PDB entry 6EYD | electron microscopy, 4.22 A resolution (low resolution: residue-level contacts below are approximate; hydrogen-bond / salt-bridge calls are withheld) | chains D and E of the 6 polymer chains in the assembly

[Chain D]
Protein: DNA-directed RNA polymerase subunit beta'
Organism: Mycobacterium smegmatis (strain ATCC 700084 / mc(2)155)
Notes: EC 2.7.7.6
Reference sequence: A0QS66 (RPOC_MYCS2); residue numbers follow UniProt; this construct covers 2-1317
Sequence (1325 residues; each row starts with the number of its first residue):
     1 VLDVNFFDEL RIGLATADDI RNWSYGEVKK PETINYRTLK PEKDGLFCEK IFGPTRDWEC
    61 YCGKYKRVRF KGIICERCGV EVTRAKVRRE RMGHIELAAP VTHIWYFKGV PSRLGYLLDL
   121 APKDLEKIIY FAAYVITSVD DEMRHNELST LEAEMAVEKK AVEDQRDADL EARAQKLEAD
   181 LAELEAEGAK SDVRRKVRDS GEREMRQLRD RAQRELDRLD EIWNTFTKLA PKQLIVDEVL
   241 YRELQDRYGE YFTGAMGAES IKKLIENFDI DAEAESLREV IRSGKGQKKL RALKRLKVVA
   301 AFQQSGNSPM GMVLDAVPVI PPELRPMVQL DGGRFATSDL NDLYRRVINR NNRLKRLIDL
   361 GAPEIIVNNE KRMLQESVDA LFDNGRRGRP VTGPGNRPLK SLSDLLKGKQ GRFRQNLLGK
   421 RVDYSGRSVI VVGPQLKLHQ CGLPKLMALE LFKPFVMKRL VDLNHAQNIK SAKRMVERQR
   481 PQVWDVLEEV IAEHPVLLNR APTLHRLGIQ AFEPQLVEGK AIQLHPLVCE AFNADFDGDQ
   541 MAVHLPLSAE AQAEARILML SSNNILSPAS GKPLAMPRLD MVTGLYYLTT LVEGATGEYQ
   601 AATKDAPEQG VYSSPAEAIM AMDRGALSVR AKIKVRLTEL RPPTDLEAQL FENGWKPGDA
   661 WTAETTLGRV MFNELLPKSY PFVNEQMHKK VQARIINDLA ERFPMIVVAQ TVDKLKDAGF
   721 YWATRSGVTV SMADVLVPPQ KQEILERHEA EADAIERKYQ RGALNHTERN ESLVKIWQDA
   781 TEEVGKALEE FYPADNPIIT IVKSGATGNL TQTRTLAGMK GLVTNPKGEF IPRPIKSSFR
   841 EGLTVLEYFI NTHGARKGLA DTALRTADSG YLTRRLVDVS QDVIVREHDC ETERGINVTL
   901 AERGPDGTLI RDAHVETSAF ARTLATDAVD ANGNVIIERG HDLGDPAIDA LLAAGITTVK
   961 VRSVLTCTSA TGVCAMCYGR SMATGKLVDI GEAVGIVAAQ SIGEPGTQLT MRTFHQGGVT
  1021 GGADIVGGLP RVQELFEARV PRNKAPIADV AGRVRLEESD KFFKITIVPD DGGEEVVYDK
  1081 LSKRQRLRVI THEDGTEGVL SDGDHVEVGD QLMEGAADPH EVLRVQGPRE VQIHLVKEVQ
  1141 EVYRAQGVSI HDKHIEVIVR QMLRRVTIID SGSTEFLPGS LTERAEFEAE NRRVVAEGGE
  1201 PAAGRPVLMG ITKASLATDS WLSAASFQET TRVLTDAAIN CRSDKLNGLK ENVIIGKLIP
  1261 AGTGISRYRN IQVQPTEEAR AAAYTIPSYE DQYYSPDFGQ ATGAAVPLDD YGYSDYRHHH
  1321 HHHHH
Unresolved in the structure: 1-3, 186-191, 907-909, 1011-1026, 1090-1097, 1196-1201, 1284-1325
Construct notes: expression tag (1, 1318-1325)
Bound ions: Zn2+ site 1: C60, C62, C75, C78; Mg2+: D537, D539; Zn2+ site 2: C890, C967, C974, C977
UniProt features mapped onto this chain:
  - binding site (Zn(2+)): C60, C62, C75, C78, C890, C967, C974, C977
  - binding site (Mg(2+)): D535, D537, D539
Reported in the primary citation:
  - conformationally variable residues (domain motion): K123, R214

[Chain E]
Protein: DNA-directed RNA polymerase subunit omega
Organism: Mycobacterium smegmatis (strain ATCC 700084 / mc(2)155)
Notes: EC 2.7.7.6
Reference sequence: A0QWT1 (RPOZ_MYCS2); residues 2-107 here = UniProt positions 2-107
Sequence (107 residues; row label = number of the first residue in the row):
     1 VSTPHADAQL NAADDLGIDS SAASAYDTPL GITNPPIDEL LSRASSKYAL VIYAAKRARQ
    61 INDYYNQLGD GILEYVGPLV EPGLQEKPLS IALREIHGDL LEHTEGE
Unresolved in the structure: 1-23, 67-73, 107
Construct notes: expression tag (1)

[Interface between chain D and chain E]
Pairs across the interface (80):
  H439(D) with L30(E); I32(E); T33(E)
  R459(D) with Q85(E)
  E489(D) with Q85(E)
  A492(D) with K87(E)
  E493(D) with G31(E); I32(E)
  E513(D) with I32(E)
  A549(D) with A55(E); A58(E)
  E550(D) with A55(E); R59(E)
  Q552(D) with L89(E)
  A553(D) with V51(E); L89(E)
  E554(D) with V51(E)
  R556(D) with I32(E); N34(E); P35(E); L89(E); S90(E); L93(E)
  I557(D) with I37(E); L50(E); V51(E); L93(E)
  L558(D) with Y48(E); V51(E)
  S562(D) with T33(E)
  N563(D) with I37(E)
  K678(D) with A25(E)
  F703(D) with S24(E)
  P704(D) with S24(E); D38(E)
  M705(D) with D38(E)
  I706(D) with P29(E); T33(E); P36(E); I37(E)
  V707(D) with A25(E)
  K714(D) with D27(E)
  T984(D) with K47(E)
  K986(D) with L41(E)
  D989(D) with S46(E); K47(E); Y48(E)
  E992(D) with Y48(E)
  G1262(D) with Y48(E)
  T1263(D) with Y48(E); I52(E)
  S1266(D) with G106(E)
  R1267(D) with E105(E); G106(E)
  Y1268(D) with S46(E); Y48(E); A49(E); I52(E)
  N1270(D) with T104(E); G106(E)
  I1271(D) with K56(E); H103(E); T104(E)
  Q1272(D) with E102(E); H103(E); T104(E)
  V1273(D) with Y53(E); K56(E); Q60(E); E102(E)
  Q1274(D) with L101(E); E102(E)
  P1275(D) with V76(E); L100(E); L101(E)
  T1276(D) with L100(E); L101(E); E102(E)
  A1279(D) with L100(E)
  A1283(D) with L79(E)
Interface residues without a listed pair, chain D (54 interface residues in all): K458, V490, H494, P495, S548, P677, S679, Q710, T711, I990, G991, R1269, E1278
Interface residues without a listed pair, chain E (45 interface residues in all): Y26, S45, P78, D99

[Summary]
54 residues of chain D face 45 of chain E across their interface. C60(D), C62(D), C75(D) and C78(D) form the
Zn2+ site 1. The Mg2+ site is built by D537(D) and D539(D). UniProt lists 8 Zn2+-binding residues and 3
Mg2+-binding residues on chain D. From the paper: conformational variability at K123(D) and R214(D).
Here chain D is DNA-directed RNA polymerase subunit beta' and chain E is DNA-directed RNA polymerase subunit
omega, both from Mycobacterium smegmatis (strain ATCC 700084 / mc(2)155). Entry 6EYD (Structure of
Mycobacterium smegmatis RNA polymerase Sigma-A holoenzyme) was determined by electron microscopy together with
6F6W from the same study.
